PDB entry 3ZY0 | X-ray diffraction, 1.90 A resolution | chains C and D of the 4 polymer chains in the assembly

[Chain C (and D)]
Molecule: Tumor protein P63
Organism: Homo sapiens
Notes: fragment: truncated tetramerization domain, residues 304-333; chain D of this document is another copy of the same molecule, construct and numbering; everything in this record applies to it too
Reference sequence: Q9H3D4 (P63_HUMAN); residues 359-388 here correspond to UniProt positions 304-333 (UniProt number = residue number - 55)
Chain sequence (32 residues; each row starts with the number of its first residue):
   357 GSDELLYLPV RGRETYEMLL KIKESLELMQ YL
Not modelled in the structure: 357-360 (chain D: 357-360, 387-388)
Differences from the reference sequence: expression tag (357-358)
Modified residues: Mse374 (selenomethionine; parent Met); Mse385 (selenomethionine; parent Met)

[Chain C / chain D interface]
Pairs across the interface (12):
  Glu370(C) - Mse385(D)
  Thr371(C) - Mse385(D)
  Mse374(C) - Ile378(D)  hydrophobic
  Mse374(C) - Ser381(D)
  Mse374(C) - Leu382(D)
  Mse374(C) - Mse385(D)
  Lys377(C) - Ser381(D)
  Ser381(C) - Mse374(D)
  Ser381(C) - Ile378(D)
  Mse385(C) - Thr371(D)
  Mse385(C) - Mse374(D)
  Leu388(C) - Glu370(D)
Other interface residues (no listed pair), chain C (9 interface residues in all): Ile378, Leu384

[Overview]
9 residues of chain C face 7 of chain D across their interface.
Chain C and chain D are both Tumor protein P63 (Homo sapiens); the structure, Crystal structure of a truncated
variant of the human p63 tetramerization domain lacking the C-terminal helix, was determined by X-ray
diffraction, deposited together with 3ZY1.
